Entry 8F6D (X-ray diffraction, 3.20 A resolution); this record covers chains A and B.

[Chain A]
Molecule: Metal transporter CNNM2
Source organism: Homo sapiens
Notes: fragment: CBS 1 and CBS 2 domains
UniProt: Q9H8M5 (CNNM2_HUMAN); residue numbers follow UniProt; this construct covers 429-584
Chain sequence (156 residues; numbered 429 to 584; the number before each row is that of its first residue):
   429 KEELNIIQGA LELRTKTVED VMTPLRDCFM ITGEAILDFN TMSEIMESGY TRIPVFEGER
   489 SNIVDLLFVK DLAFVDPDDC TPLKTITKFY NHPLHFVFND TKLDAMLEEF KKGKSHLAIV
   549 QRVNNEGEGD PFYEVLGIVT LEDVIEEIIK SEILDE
Not modelled in the structure: 554-555, 584
From the paper describing this entry:
  - mutagenesis - H523K: unchanged binding to PRL2
  - mutagenesis - D558A, T568I: unchanged binding to ADP-ribosylation factor-like protein 15 (chain B)
  - mutagenesis - D558A: abolished binding to PRL2
  - disease-associated variants - T568I: abolished binding to ATP (citing earlier work)

[Chain B]
Molecule: ADP-ribosylation factor-like protein 15
Source organism: Homo sapiens
UniProt: Q9NXU5 (ARL15_HUMAN); numbering as in UniProt (aligned over 32-197)
Chain sequence (173 residues; each row starts with the number of its first residue):
    31 MEYDLVCIGL TGSGKTSLLS KLCSESPDNV VSTTGFSIKA VPFQNAILNV KELGGADNIR
    91 KYWSRYYQGS QGVIFVLDSA SSEDDLEAAR NELHSALQHP QLCTLPFLIL ANHQDKPAAR
   151 SVQEIKKYFE LEPLARGKRW ILQPCSLDDM DALKDSFSQL INLLEEKHHH HHH
Not modelled in the structure: 31-32, 55-62, 68-77, 141, 148-150, 197-203
Sequence notes: initiating methionine (31); expression tag (198-203)
Swiss-Prot annotation at these positions:
  - binding site (GTP): G39 to T46, E82 to A86, N142 to D145
From the paper describing this entry:
  - mutagenesis - P163K, P163W: unchanged binding to Metal transporter CNNM2 (chain A)
  - mutagenesis - R95A: abolished binding to Native CNNM3

[Chain A / chain B interface]
Contacting residue pairs (18; chain A residue first):
  N490(A) with Y92(B), hydrogen bond
  P521(A) with Q128(B); H129(B)
  L522(A) with S94(B); H129(B), hydrogen bond (backbone-side chain)
  H523(A) with Q131(B), hydrogen bond
  F524(A) with S94(B); R95(B); Q98(B); Q131(B), hydrogen bond (backbone-side chain)
  V525(A) with Q98(B)
  F526(A) with Q98(B), hydrogen bond (backbone-side chain)
  T529(A) with Q98(B), hydrogen bond
  E537(A) with Q131(B), hydrogen bond
  K542(A) with P130(B); C133(B)
  S543(A) with P130(B)
  Q549(A) with R95(B), hydrogen bond (side chain-backbone)
Other interface residues (no listed pair), chain A (13 interface residues in all): V492
From the paper, about this interface:
  - pairs named by the authors: P521(A)-P130(B) (hydrophobic contact), H523(A)-P130(B) (hydrophobic contact), F524(A)-R95(B) (hydrophobic contact), F526(A)-Q98(B) (backbone contact), T529(A)-Q98(B) (hydrogen bond)
  - interface residues, chain A: L522(A), H523(A), F524(A)
  - hot spots on chain A (mutagenesis) - H523K: abolished binding to ADP-ribosylation factor-like protein 15 (chain B)
  - interface residues, chain B: H129(B), Q131(B)
  - hot spots on chain B (mutagenesis) - P130W: abolished binding to Metal transporter CNNM2 (chain A)
  - hot spots on chain B (mutagenesis) - S94K (20-fold), S94W (20-fold): decreased binding to Metal transporter CNNM2 (chain A)

[Summary]
13 residues of chain A face 9 of chain B across their interface; the contacts include 8 hydrogen bonds. Polar
contacts include N490(A)-Y92(B), L522(A)-H129(B) and H523(A)-Q131(B). The authors report hydrophobic contacts
between P521(A) and P130(B), H523(A) and P130(B) and F524(A) and R95(B); a backbone contact between F526(A)
and Q98(B); a hydrogen bond between T529(A) and Q98(B). From the paper: S94K and S94W of chain B reduce
binding to Metal transporter CNNM2 (chain A); interface residues L522(A), H523(A) and H129(B) among others; 9
substitutions were tested in all.
Chain A is Metal transporter CNNM2 and chain B is ADP-ribosylation factor-like protein 15, both from Homo
sapiens; the structure, Crystal structure of the CNNM2 CBS-pair domain in complex with ARL15, was determined
by X-ray diffraction.
